8H3V - chains 1 and A of the 15 polymer chains in the assembly; structure by electron microscopy, 4.50 A resolution (low resolution: residue-level contacts below are approximate; hydrogen-bond / salt-bridge calls are withheld).

== Chain 1 ==
Molecule: 125-nt DNA strand
Sequence (125 nucleotides; each row starts with the number of its first residue):
     1 GTTAAGTGTAATGCAAAAAACGCATATTCTCTATGCAAAAAACGCATTAA
    51 TACGAGAATTTTGTAGCTACTTATACAAAATTCAGGAAAATTTTTCTGTA
   101 TAATGGGAGCTGTCACGGATGCAGG
Disordered / not traced: 1-11, 124-125

== Chain A ==
Molecule: DNA-directed RNA polymerase subunit beta
Notes: EC 2.7.7.6
UniProt: P22703 (RPOB_NOSS1); residue numbers follow UniProt; this construct covers 2-1131
Chain sequence (1132 residues; each row starts with the number of its first residue; numbering starts at 0):
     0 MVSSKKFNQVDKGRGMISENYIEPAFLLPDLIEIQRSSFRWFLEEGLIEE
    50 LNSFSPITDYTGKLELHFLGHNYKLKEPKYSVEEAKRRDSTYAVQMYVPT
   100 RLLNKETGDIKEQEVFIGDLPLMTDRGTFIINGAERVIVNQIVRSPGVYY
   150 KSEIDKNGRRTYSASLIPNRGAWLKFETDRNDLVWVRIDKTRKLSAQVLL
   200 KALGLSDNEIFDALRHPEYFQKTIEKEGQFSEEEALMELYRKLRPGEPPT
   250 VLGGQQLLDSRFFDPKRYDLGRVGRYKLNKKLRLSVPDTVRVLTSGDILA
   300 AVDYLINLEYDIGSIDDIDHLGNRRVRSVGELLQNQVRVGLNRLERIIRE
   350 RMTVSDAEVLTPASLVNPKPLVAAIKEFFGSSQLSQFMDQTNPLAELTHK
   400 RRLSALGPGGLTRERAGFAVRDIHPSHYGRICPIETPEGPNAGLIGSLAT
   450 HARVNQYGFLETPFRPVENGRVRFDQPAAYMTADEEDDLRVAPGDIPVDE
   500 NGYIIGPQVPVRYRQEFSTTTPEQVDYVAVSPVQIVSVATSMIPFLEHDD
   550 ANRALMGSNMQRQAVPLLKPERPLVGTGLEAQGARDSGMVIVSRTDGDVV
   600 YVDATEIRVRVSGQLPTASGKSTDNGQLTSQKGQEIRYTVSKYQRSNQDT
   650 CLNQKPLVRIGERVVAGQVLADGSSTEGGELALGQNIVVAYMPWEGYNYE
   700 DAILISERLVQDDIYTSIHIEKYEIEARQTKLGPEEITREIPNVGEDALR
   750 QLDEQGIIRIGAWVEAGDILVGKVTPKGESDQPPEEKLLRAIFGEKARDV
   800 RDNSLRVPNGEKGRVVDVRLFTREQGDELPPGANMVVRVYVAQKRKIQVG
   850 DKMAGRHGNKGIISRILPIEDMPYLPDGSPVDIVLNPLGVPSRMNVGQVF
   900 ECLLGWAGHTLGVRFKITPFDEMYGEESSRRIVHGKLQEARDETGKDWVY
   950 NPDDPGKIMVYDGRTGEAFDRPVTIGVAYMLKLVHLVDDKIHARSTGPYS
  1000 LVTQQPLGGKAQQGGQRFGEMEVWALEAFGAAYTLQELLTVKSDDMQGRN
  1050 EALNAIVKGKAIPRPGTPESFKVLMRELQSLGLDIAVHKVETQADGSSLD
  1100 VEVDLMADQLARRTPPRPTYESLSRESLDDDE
Disordered / not traced: 0-23, 1101-1131
Construct notes: initiating methionine (0); expression tag (1)

== Interface between chain 1 and chain A ==
Contacting residue pairs (19; chain 1 residue first):
  DG105(1) - Glu246(A)
  DG109(1) - Asp188(A)
  DG109(1) - Arg260(A)
  DC110(1) - Asp188(A)
  DC110(1) - Thr190(A)
  DT111(1) - Trp172(A)
  DT111(1) - Lys174(A)
  DT111(1) - Asp188(A)
  DG112(1) - Arg143(A)
  DG112(1) - Lys150(A)
  DG112(1) - Trp172(A)
  DG112(1) - Ile317(A)
  DG112(1) - Asp318(A)
  DG112(1) - Asn322(A)
  DG112(1) - Arg323(A)
  DG112(1) - Ala418(A)
  DG112(1) - Val419(A)
  DT113(1) - Arg414(A)
  DT113(1) - Gly416(A)
Interface residues without a listed pair, chain 1 (8 interface residues in all): DG106, DA108
Interface residues without a listed pair, chain A (20 interface residues in all): Ala171, Arg243, Pro247, Glu413

== In short ==
Chain 1 and chain A form an interface of 8 and 20 residues respectively.
Chain 1 is a 125-nt DNA strand and chain A is DNA-directed RNA polymerase subunit beta; the structure, Cryo-EM
structure of the full transcription activation complex NtcA-NtcB-TAC, was determined by electron microscopy,
deposited together with 8H3Z and 8H40.
